4F6H - chain A; structure by X-ray diffraction, 1.74 A resolution.

[Chain A]
Protein: Beta-lactamase
Source organism: Pseudomonas aeruginosa
UniProt: Q79MP6 (Q79MP6_PSEAI); residues 1-228 here correspond to UniProt positions 19-246 (UniProt number = residue number + 18)
Amino-acid sequence (236 residues; numbered 1 to 236; the number before each row is that of its first residue):
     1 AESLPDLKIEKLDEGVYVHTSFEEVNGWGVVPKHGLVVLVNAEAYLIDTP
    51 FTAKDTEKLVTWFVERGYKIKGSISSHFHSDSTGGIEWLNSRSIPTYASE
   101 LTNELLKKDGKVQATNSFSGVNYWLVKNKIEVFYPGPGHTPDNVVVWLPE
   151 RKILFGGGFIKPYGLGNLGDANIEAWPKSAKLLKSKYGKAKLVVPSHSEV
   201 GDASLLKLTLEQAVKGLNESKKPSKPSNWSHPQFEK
Disordered / not traced: 1-3, 221-230
Differences from the reference sequence: engineered mutation Gly-158 (Cys176 in Q79MP6); expression tag (229-236)
Ion coordination: Zn2+: His-77, His-79, His-139 (together with sulfate ion)

[Summary]
His-77, His-79 and His-139 coordinate Zn2+.
Chain A is Beta-lactamase (Pseudomonas aeruginosa); the structure, Mutagenesis of zinc ligand residue Cys221
reveals plasticity in the IMP-1 metallo-b-lactamase active site, was determined by X-ray diffraction (same
publication as 4F6Z).
